6K0R - chains A and E of the 6 polymer chains in the assembly; structure by X-ray diffraction, 2.50 A resolution.

[Chain A]
Molecule: RuvB-like 1
From: Homo sapiens
Notes: EC 3.6.4.12
UniProt: Q9Y265 (RUVB1_HUMAN); residue numbers follow UniProt; this construct covers 2-124, 234-456
Sequence (355 residues; numbered -1 to 456; 103 numbers in that range are skipped by the numbering (no residue carries them; nothing is unmodelled there); the number before each row is that of its first residue; numbers below 1 keep their minus sign (Gly-1 is residue -1)):
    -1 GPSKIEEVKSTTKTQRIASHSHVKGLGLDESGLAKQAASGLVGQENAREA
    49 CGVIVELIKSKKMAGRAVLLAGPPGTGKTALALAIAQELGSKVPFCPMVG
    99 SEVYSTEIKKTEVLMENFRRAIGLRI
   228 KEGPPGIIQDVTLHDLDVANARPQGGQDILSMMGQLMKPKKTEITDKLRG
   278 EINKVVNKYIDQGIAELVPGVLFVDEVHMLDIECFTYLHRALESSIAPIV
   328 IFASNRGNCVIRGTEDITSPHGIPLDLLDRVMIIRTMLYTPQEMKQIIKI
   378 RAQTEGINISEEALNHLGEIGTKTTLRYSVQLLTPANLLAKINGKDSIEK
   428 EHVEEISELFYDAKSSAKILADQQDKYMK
Not modelled in the structure: -1 to 4, 228-234, 250-269, 292, 452-456
Differences from the reference sequence: expression tag (-1 to 1); linker (230-233)
Swiss-Prot annotation at these positions:
  - binding site (ATP): Gly70 to Thr77
  - cross-link (Glycyl lysine isopeptide (Lys-Gly)): Lys2 (interchain with G-Cter in SUMO2), Lys445 (interchain with G-Cter in SUMO2)
  - mutagenesis: Lys76 (K76M: No effect on interaction with NOPCHAP1), Asp302 (D302N: Abolishes ATPase activity; inhibition of MYC- and CTNNB1-mediated transformation), Glu303 (E303Q: Reduces ATPase activity. Decreases interaction with NOPCHAP1. No effect on formation of RUVBL1-RUVBL2 heteromeric complex)
  - modified residue: Lys453 (N6-acetyllysine)
Ligand contacts: ADP (adenosine-5'-diphosphate): Ser17, His18, His20, Val21, Gly38, Leu39, Val40, Gln42, Pro71, Pro72, Gly73, Thr74, Gly75, Lys76, Thr77, Ala78, Tyr366, Ile374, Leu403, Arg404

[Chain E]
Molecule: RuvB-like 2
From: Homo sapiens
Notes: EC 3.6.4.12
UniProt: Q9Y230 (RUVB2_HUMAN); residue numbers follow UniProt; this construct covers 1-131, 238-463
Sequence (366 residues; numbered -2 to 463; 100 numbers in that range are skipped by the numbering (no residue carries them; nothing is unmodelled there); the number before each row is that of its first residue; numbers below 1 keep their minus sign (Gly-2 is residue -2)):
    -2 GGSMATVTATTKVPEIRDVTRIERIGAHSHIRGLGLDDALEPRQASQGMV
    48 GQLAARRAAGVVLEMIREGKIAGRAVLIAGQPGTGKTAIAMGMAQALGPD
    98 TPFTAIAGSEIFSLEMSKTEALTQAFRRSIGVRI
   232 KEGPPGVVHTVSLHEIDVINSRTQGFLALFSGDTGEIKSEVREQINAKVA
   282 EWREEGKAEIIPGVLFIDEVHMLDIESFSFLNRALESDMAPVLIMATNRG
   332 ITRIRGTSYQSPHGIPIDLLDRLLIVSTTPYSEKDTKQILRIRCEEEDVE
   382 MSEDAYTVLTRIGLETSLRYAIQLITAASLVCRKRKGTEVQVDDIKRVYS
   432 LFLDESRSTQYMKEYQDAFLFNELKGETMDTS
Not modelled in the structure: -2 to 22, 42, 232-239, 254-267, 450-463
Differences from the reference sequence: expression tag (-2 to 0); linker (234-237)
Swiss-Prot annotation at these positions:
  - binding site (ATP): Gly77 to Thr84
  - modified residue: Ala2 (N-acetylalanine), Ser437 (Phosphoserine)
  - cross-link (Glycyl lysine isopeptide (Lys-Gly)): Lys9 (interchain with G-Cter in SUMO2), Lys444 (interchain with G-Cter in SUMO2), Lys456 (interchain with G-Cter in SUMO2)
  - mutagenesis: Lys83 (K83M: No effect on interaction with NOPCHAP1), Asp299 (D299N: Abolishes ATPase activity), Glu300 (E300Q: Reduces ATPase activity. Decreases interaction with NOPCHAP1. No effect on formation of RUVBL1-RUVBL2 heteromeric complex)
Ligand contacts: 3'-deoxyadenosine-5'-triphosphate (3AT): Ala24, His25, His27, Ile28, Gly45, Met46, Val47, Gln49, Gln78, Pro79, Gly80, Thr81, Gly82, Lys83, Thr84, Ala85, Asp299, Tyr362, Ile370, Leu399, Ile403

[How chain A and chain E interact]
Contacting residue pairs - 68 pairs, chain A then chain E:
  Asp27(A) with Lys415(E)
  Glu28(A) with Lys415(E), hydrogen bond (backbone-side chain)
  Ser29(A) with Lys415(E)
  Gly30(A) with Lys415(E)
  Leu31(A) with Arg428(E)
  Asn44(A) with Ser431(E), hydrogen bond (side chain-backbone); Leu432(E)
  Glu47(A) with Arg428(E), salt bridge; Leu432(E)
  Ala48(A) with Leu432(E); Phe433(E)
  Val51(A) with Ala408(E), hydrophobic; Leu432(E), hydrophobic; Phe433(E), hydrophobic
  Ile52(A) with Phe433(E), hydrophobic
  Glu54(A) with Leu411(E); Lys415(E)
  Leu55(A) with Thr407(E); Leu411(E)
  Ser58(A) with Leu411(E)
  Lys60(A) with Thr407(E)
  Arg64(A) with Gln404(E), hydrogen bond (side chain-backbone); Thr407(E), hydrogen bond
  Ala69(A) with Met443(E)
  Gly70(A) with Met443(E)
  Pro71(A) with Tyr446(E)
  Pro72(A) with Tyr446(E)
  Lys108(A) with Leu111(E)
  Thr109(A) with Leu111(E)
  Leu112(A) with Leu111(E), hydrophobic
  Ile309(A) with Ser106(E); Met303(E), hydrophobic
  Glu310(A) with Phe109(E); Leu111(E)
  Cys311(A) with Leu111(E), hydrophobic
  Thr313(A) with Ser106(E), hydrogen bond (side chain-backbone); Glu107(E); Phe109(E), hydrogen bond (side chain-backbone)
  Arg333(A) with Met443(E)
  Gly334(A) with Thr440(E); Met443(E)
  Asn335(A) with Thr440(E)
  Thr341(A) with Arg336(E)
  Asp343(A) with Arg334(E), salt bridge
  Ile344(A) with Arg330(E); Arg336(E)
  Thr345(A) with Arg330(E)
  Pro347(A) with Glu436(E); Thr440(E)
  His348(A) with Ser439(E), hydrogen bond
  Leu352(A) with Glu300(E)
  Asp353(A) with Ala104(E); Ser106(E), hydrogen bond; Glu107(E); Glu300(E)
  Leu355(A) with Arg400(E)
  Asp356(A) with Arg400(E), hydrogen bond (backbone-side chain); Gln404(E), hydrogen bond (backbone-side chain)
  Val358(A) with Gln404(E), hydrogen bond (backbone-side chain)
  Met359(A) with Gln404(E); Phe433(E), hydrophobic
  Ile360(A) with Phe433(E); Leu434(E), hydrogen bond (backbone-backbone); Ser439(E)
  Ile361(A) with Phe433(E), hydrophobic
  Arg362(A) with Leu434(E); Tyr442(E)
  Leu365(A) with Tyr446(E), hydrophobic
Also at the interface, not in a pair above, chain A (54 interface residues in all): Leu67, Tyr314, His316, Asn332, Gly340, Glu342, Pro351, Arg357, Lys441
Also at the interface, not in a pair above, chain E (31 interface residues in all): Ser110, Glu112, Ile403, Val412

[In short]
Chain A and chain E form an interface of 54 and 31 residues respectively, with 12 hydrogen bonds and 2 salt
bridges. Among the polar pairs are Glu47(A)-Arg428(E), Asp343(A)-Arg334(E) and Glu28(A)-Lys415(E). Chain A
binds ADP. Ligands of chain E: 3'-deoxyadenosine-5'-triphosphate.
Chain A is RuvB-like 1 and chain E is RuvB-like 2, both from Homo sapiens; the structure, Ruvbl1-Ruvbl2 with
truncated domain II in complex with phosphorylated Cordycepin, was determined by X-ray diffraction.
